8UTO - chains K and A of the 7 polymer chains in the assembly; structure by electron microscopy, 3.20 A resolution.

# Chain K
Protein: Kinesin-like protein KIF1A
From: Homo sapiens
UniProtKB: Q12756 (KIF1A_HUMAN); residues 1-393 here = UniProt positions 1-393
Chain sequence (438 residues; row label = number of the first residue in the row):
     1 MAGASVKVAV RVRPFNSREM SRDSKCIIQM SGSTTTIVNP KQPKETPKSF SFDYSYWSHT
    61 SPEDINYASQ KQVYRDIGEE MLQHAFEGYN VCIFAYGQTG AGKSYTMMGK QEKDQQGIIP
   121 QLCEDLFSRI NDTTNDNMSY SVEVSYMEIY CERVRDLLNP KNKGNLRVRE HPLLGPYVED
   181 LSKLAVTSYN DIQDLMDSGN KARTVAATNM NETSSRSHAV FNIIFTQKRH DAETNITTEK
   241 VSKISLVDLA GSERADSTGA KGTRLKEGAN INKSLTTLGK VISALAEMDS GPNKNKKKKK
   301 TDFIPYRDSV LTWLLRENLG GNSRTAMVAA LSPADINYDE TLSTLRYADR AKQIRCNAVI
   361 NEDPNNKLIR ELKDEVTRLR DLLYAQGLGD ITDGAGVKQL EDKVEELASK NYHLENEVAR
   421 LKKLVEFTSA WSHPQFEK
Not modelled in the structure: 1-3, 390-438
Sequence notes: linker (394-425); expression tag (426-438)
Small-molecule neighbours: AMP-PNP (ANP; phosphoaminophosphonic acid-adenylate ester): R11, R13, P14, N16, S58, Q98, T99, G100, A101, G102, K103, S104, Y105, N211, T213, S214, S215, L249, A250, G251

# Chain A
Protein: Tubulin alpha-1B chain
From: Sus scrofa
UniProtKB: Q2XVP4 (TBA1B_PIG); residue numbers follow UniProt; this construct covers 1-451
Chain sequence (451 residues; row label = number of the first residue in the row):
     1 MRECISIHVG QAGVQIGNAC WELYCLEHGI QPDGQMPSDK TIGGGDDSFN TFFSETGAGK
    61 HVPRAVFVDL EPTVIDEVRT GTYRQLFHPE QLITGKEDAA NNYARGHYTI GKEIIDLVLD
   121 RIRKLADQCT GLQGFLVFHS FGGGTGSGFT SLLMERLSVD YGKKSKLEFS IYPAPQVSTA
   181 VVEPYNSILT THTTLEHSDC AFMVDNEAIY DICRRNLDIE RPTYTNLNRL ISQIVSSITA
   241 SLRFDGALNV DLTEFQTNLV PYPRIHFPLA TYAPVISAEK AYHEQLSVAE ITNACFEPAN
   301 QMVKCDPRHG KYMACCLLYR GDVVPKDVNA AIATIKTKRS IQFVDWCPTG FKVGINYQPP
   361 TVVPGGDLAK VQRAVCMLSN TTAIAEAWAR LDHKFDLMYA KRAFVHWYVG EGMEEGEFSE
   421 AREDMAALEK DYEEVGVDSV EGEGEEEGEE Y
Not modelled in the structure: 441-451
Ion coordination: Mg2+: E71 (together with GTP)
Small-molecule neighbours: GTP (guanosine-5'-triphosphate): G10, Q11, A12, Q15, E71, D98, A99, A100, N101, S140, F141, G143, G144, T145, G146, I171, T179, E183, N206, Y224, L227, N228, I231
UniProt features mapped onto this chain:
  - motif: M1 to C4 (MREC motif)
  - active site: E254
  - binding site (GTP): G10, Q11, A12, Q15, E71, A99, S140, G143, G144, T145, G146, T179, E183, N206, Y224, N228, L252
  - binding site (Mg(2+)): E71
  - site: Y451 (Involved in polymerization)
  - modified residue: K40 (N6,N6,N6-trimethyllysine), S48 (Phosphoserine), S232 (Phosphoserine), Y282 (3'-nitrotyrosine), R339 (Omega-N-methylarginine), S439 (Phosphoserine), E443 (5-glutamyl polyglutamate), E445 (5-glutamyl polyglutamate), Y451 (3'-nitrotyrosine)
  - cross-link (Glycyl lysine isopeptide (Lys-Gly)): K326 (interchain with G-Cter in ubiquitin), K370 (interchain with G-Cter in ubiquitin)

# Chain K / chain A interface
Pairs across the interface (18):
  E253(K) - E414(A)
  R254(K) - E414(A)  salt bridge
  R254(K) - E417(A)
  R254(K) - E420(A)  salt bridge
  A255(K) - Y108(A)  hydrophobic
  D256(K) - Y108(A)
  K261(K) - E113(A)  salt bridge
  A269(K) - V409(A)
  A269(K) - G410(A)
  A269(K) - G412(A)
  N272(K) - V409(A)
  N272(K) - M413(A)
  K273(K) - V409(A)
  K273(K) - G410(A)
  T276(K) - V409(A)
  T276(K) - E415(A)
  Y347(K) - R402(A)
  Y347(K) - E415(A)
Interface residues without a listed pair, chain K (14 interface residues in all): S252, L265, K280, D339
Interface residues without a listed pair, chain A (16 interface residues in all): K401, V405, H406, E411, G416

# Summary
14 residues of chain K face 16 of chain A across their interface, with 3 salt bridges. Polar pairs include
R254(K)-E414(A), R254(K)-E420(A) and K261(K)-E113(A). Chain K binds AMP-PNP. Ligands of chain A: GTP.
Here chain K is Kinesin-like protein KIF1A (Homo sapiens) and chain A is Tubulin alpha-1B chain (Sus scrofa).
Entry 8UTO (KIF1A[1-393] AMP-PNP bound two-heads-bound state in complex with a microtubule - class T2L1) was
determined by electron microscopy, deposited together with 8UTN, 8UTP, 8UTQ, 8UTR, 8UTS, 8UTT and 4 further
entries.
